PDB entry 5NWT | X-ray diffraction, 3.76 A resolution | chains D and M of the 6 polymer chains in the assembly

# Chain D
Molecule: DNA-directed RNA polymerase subunit beta'
Source organism: Escherichia coli (strain K12)
Notes: EC 2.7.7.6
UniProt: P0A8T7 (RPOC_ECOLI); numbering as in UniProt (aligned over 1-1407)
Amino-acid sequence (1407 residues; numbered 1 to 1407; the number before each row is that of its first residue):
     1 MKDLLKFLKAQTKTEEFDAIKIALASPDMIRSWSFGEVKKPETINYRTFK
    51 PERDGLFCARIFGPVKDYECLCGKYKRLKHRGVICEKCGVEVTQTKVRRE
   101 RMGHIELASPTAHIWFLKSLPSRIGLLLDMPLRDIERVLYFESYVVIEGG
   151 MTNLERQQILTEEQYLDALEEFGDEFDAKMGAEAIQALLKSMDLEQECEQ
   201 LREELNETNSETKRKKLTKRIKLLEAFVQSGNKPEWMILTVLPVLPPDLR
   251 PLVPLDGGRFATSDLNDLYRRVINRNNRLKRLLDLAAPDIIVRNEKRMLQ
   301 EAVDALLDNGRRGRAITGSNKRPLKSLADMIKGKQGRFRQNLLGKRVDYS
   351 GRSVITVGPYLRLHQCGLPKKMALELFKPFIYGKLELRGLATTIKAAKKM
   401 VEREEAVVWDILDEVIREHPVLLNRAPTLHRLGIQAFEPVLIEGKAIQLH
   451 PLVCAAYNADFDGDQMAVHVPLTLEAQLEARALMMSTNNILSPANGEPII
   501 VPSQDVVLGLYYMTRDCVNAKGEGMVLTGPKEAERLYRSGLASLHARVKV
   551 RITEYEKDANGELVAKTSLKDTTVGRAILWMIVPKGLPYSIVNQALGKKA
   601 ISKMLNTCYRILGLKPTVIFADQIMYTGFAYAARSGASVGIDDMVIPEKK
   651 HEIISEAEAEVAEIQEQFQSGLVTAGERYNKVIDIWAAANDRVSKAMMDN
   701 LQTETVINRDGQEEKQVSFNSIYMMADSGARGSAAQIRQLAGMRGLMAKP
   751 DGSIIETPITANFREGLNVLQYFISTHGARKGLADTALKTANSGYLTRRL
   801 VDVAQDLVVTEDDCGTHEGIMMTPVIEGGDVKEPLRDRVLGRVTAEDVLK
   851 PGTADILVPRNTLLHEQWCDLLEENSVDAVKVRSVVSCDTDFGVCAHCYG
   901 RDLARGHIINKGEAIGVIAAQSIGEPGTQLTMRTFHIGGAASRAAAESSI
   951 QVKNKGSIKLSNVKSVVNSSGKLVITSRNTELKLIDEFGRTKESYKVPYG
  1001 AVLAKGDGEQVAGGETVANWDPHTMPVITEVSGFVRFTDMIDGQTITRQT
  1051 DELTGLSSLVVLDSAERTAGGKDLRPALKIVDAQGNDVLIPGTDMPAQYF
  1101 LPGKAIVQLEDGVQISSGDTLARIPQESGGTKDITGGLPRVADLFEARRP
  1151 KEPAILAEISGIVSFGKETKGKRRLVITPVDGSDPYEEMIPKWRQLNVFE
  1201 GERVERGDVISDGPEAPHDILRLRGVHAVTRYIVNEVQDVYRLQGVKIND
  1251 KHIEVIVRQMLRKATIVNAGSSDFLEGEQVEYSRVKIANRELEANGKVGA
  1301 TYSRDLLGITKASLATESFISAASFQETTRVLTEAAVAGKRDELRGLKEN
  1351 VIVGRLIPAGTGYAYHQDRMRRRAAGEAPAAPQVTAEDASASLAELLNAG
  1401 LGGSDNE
Disordered / not traced: 932-949, 1377-1407
Ion coordination: Zn2+ site 1: Cys70, Cys85; Mg2+ near Asp462 (its only coordinating residue here); Zn2+ site 2: Cys814, Cys888, Cys895

# Chain M
Molecule: RNA polymerase sigma-54 factor
Source organism: Klebsiella pneumoniae subsp. rhinoscleromatis SB3432
UniProt: R4YEY9 (R4YEY9_KLEPR); residues 113-477 carry their UniProt numbers (365 of 477 residues fall inside the UniProt entry; the rest is not from it)
Amino-acid sequence (477 residues; row label = number of the first residue in the row; note: 18 numbers in that range are skipped by the numbering (no residue carries them; nothing is unmodelled there); numbers below 1 keep their minus sign (UNK-17 is residue -17); X marks 112 residues of unknown identity (built as UNK)):
   -17 XXXXXXXXXXXXXXXXXXXXXXXXXXXXXXXXXXXXXXXXXXXXXXXXXX
    33 XXXXXXXXXXXXXXXXXXXXXXXXXXXXXXXXXX
    85 XXXXXXXXXXXXXXXXXXXXXXXXXXXXQGETTQTLQDYLMWQVELTPFT
   135 DTDRAIATSIVDAVDDTGYLTIQIEDIVDSIGDDEIGLEEVEAVLKRIQR
   185 FDPVGVAAKDLRDCLLIQLSQFAKETPWLEEARLIISDHLDLLANHDFRT
   235 LMRVTRLKEEVLKEAVNLIQSLDPRPGQSIQTSEPEYVIPDVLVRKVSGR
   285 WTVELNADSIPRLKINQQYAAMGNSARNDADGQFIRSNLQEARWLIKSLE
   335 SRNDTLLRVSRCIVEQQQAFFEQGEEYMKPMVLADIAQAVEMHESTISRV
   385 TTQKYLHSPRGIFELKYFFSSHVNTEGGGEASSTAIRALVKKLIAAENPA
   435 KPLSDSKLTSMLSEQGIMVARRTVAKYRESLSIPPSNQRKQLV
Disordered / not traced: -17 to 15, 406-414, 474-477
Modified / non-standard residues: Mse125, Mse236, Mse306, Mse362, Mse365, Mse376, Mse445, Mse452 (selenomethionine; parent Met)

# Chain D / chain M interface
Contacting residue pairs (19; chain D residue first):
  Lys2(D) with Ser164(M); Ile165(M)
  Asp3(D) with Ala139(M)
  Phe49(D) with Tyr271(M), hydrophobic; Val272(M)
  Leu78(D) with Ser143(M); Asp146(M)
  Pro251(D) with Gln113(M)
  Val253(D) with Gln113(M)
  Gly258(D) with Pro269(M); Val272(M)
  Pro288(D) with Ile319(M), hydrophobic
  Ile290(D) with Mse306(M)
  Ile291(D) with Mse306(M), hydrophobic
  Asn294(D) with Mse306(M)
  Ile394(D) with Leu130(M), hydrophobic; Thr131(M)
  Lys395(D) with Asp186(M)
  Lys398(D) with Asp186(M)
Interface residues without a listed pair, chain D (32 interface residues in all): Glu42, Lys79, Arg271, Asn277, Arg278, Leu282, Leu285, Gly313, Arg314, Ala315, Ile316, Thr317, Lys334, Ala426, Leu788, Ala791, Asn792, Tyr795
Interface residues without a listed pair, chain M (18 interface residues in all): Gly114, Trp126, Phe185, Ser309
The authors on this interface:
  - interface residues, chain D: Lys370(D)

# Summary
32 residues of chain D face 18 of chain M across their interface. Cys70(D) and Cys85(D) coordinate Zn2+ site
1. The Zn2+ site 2 is built by Cys814(D), Cys888(D) and Cys895(D). From the paper: the interface residue
Lys370(D).
Chain D is DNA-directed RNA polymerase subunit beta' (Escherichia coli (strain K12)) and chain M is RNA
polymerase sigma-54 factor (Klebsiella pneumoniae subsp. rhinoscleromatis SB3432); the structure, Crystal
Structure of Escherichia coli RNA polymerase - Sigma54 Holoenzyme complex, was determined by X-ray diffraction
(same publication as 5EZK).
